Entry 9J2Z (X-ray diffraction, 2.39 A resolution); this record covers chain A.

== Chain A ==
Name: Cyclic GMP-AMP synthase
From: Mus musculus
Notes: EC 2.7.7.86
Reference sequence: Q8C6L5 (CGAS_MOUSE); numbering as in UniProt (aligned over 146-507)
Amino-acid sequence (362 residues; row label = number of the first residue in the row):
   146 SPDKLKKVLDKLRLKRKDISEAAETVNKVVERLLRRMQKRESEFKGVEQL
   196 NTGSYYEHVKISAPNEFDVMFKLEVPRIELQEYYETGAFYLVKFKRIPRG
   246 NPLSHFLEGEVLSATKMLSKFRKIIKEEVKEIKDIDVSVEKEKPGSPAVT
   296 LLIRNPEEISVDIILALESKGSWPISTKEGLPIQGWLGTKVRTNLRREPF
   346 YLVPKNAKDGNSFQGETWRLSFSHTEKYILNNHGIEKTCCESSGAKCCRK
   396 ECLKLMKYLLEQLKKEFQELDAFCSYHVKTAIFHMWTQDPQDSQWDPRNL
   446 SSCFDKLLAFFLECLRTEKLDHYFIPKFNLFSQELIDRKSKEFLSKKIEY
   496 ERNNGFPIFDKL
Not modelled in the structure: 146, 507
Differences from the reference sequence: conflict Ser146 (Glu in Q8C6L5)
Metal / ion sites: Zn2+: His378, Cys384, Cys385, Cys392
UniProt features mapped onto this chain:
  - region: Lys372 to Lys395 (DNA-binding)
  - motif: Leu154 to Leu159 (Nuclear export signal), Asp281 to Ser291 (Nuclear localization signal)
  - binding site (GTP): Thr197, Asp307, Arg364 to Glu371
  - binding site (ATP): Ser199, Glu371, Lys402, Ser420 to Lys424
  - binding site (Mg(2+)): Glu211, Asp213, Asp307
  - binding site (2',3'-cGAMP): Asp213, Gly290, Asp307, Lys350, Arg364 to Ser366
  - binding site (Zn(2+)): His378, Cys384, Cys385, Cys392
  - site: Arg241 (Arginine-anchor), Asp307, Ile308 (Cleavage)
  - modified residue: Lys156 (N6-lactoyllysine), Glu176 (PolyADP-ribosyl glutamic acid), Ser199 (Phosphoserine), Tyr201 (Phosphotyrosine), Glu272 (5-glutamyl polyglutamate), Ser291 (Phosphoserine), Glu302 (5-glutamyl glutamate), Lys372 (N6-acetyllysine), Lys382 (N6-acetyllysine), Lys402 (N6-acetyllysine), Ser420 (Phosphoserine), Lys491 (N6-methyllysine)
  - lipidation (S-palmitoyl cysteine): Cys392, Cys393, Cys459
  - cross-link (Glycyl lysine isopeptide (Lys-Gly)): Lys217 (interchain with G-Cter in SUMO), Lys271 (interchain with G-Cter in ubiquitin), Lys335 (interchain with G-Cter in SUMO), Lys372 (interchain with G-Cter in SUMO), Lys382 (interchain with G-Cter in SUMO), Lys399 (interchain with G-Cter in ubiquitin), Lys402 (interchain with G-Cter in ubiquitin), Lys409 (interchain with G-Cter in ubiquitin), Lys410 (interchain with G-Cter in ubiquitin), Lys464 (interchain with G-Cter in SUMO)
  - mutagenesis: Lys156 (K156Q: Mimics lactylation; knockin mice show higher mortality following HSV-1 infection), Asn172 (N172K: Induces alteration of the DNA-binding surface and leads to decreased synthesis of cyclic GMP-AMP (cGAMP); when associated with L-180), Glu176 (E176A: Abolished poly-ADP-ribosylation by PARP1, stimulating interferon production in knockin mice), Arg180 (R180L: Induces alteration of the DNA-binding surface and leads to decreased synthesis of cyclic GMP-AMP (cGAMP); when associated with K-182), Gly198 (G198A: Abolishes stimulation of interferon production; when associated with A-199), Ser199 (S199A: Abolishes stimulation of interferon production; when associated with A-199), Tyr201 (Y201E: Phosphomimetic mutant; reduced translocation to the nucleus following treatment with etoposide), Glu211 to Asp213 (Abolished nucleotidyltransferase activity. Does not affect nuclear localization and tethering to chromatin), Glu211 (E211A: Abolishes ability to promote type-I interferon production), Asp213 (D213A: Abolishes ability to promote type-I interferon production), Lys217 (K217R: Reduced sumoylation), Arg222 (R222E: Impaired tethering to chromatin, leading to constitutive activation in the absence of DNA), 31 further mutagenesis entries in UniProt
What the authors report for this chain:
  - binding site for the ligand A1EAM: Cys419

== Summary ==
His378, Cys384, Cys385 and Cys392 coordinate Zn2+. UniProt lists 10 GTP-binding residues, 8 ATP-binding
residues, 3 Mg2+-binding residues and 7 residues binding 2',3'-cGAMP. From the paper: a binding site for the
ligand A1EAM at Cys419.
Chain A is Cyclic GMP-AMP synthase (Mus musculus); the structure, mouse cGAS catalytic domain bound with
RU.521, was determined by X-ray diffraction (same publication as 9J2W, 9J2X, 9J2Y and 9LIO).
